PDB entry 5IDR | X-ray diffraction, 2.56 A resolution | chains B and C of the 3 polymer chains in the assembly

# Chain B (and C)
Protein: DsbA-like protein
From: Proteus mirabilis ATCC 29906
Notes: chain C of this document is another copy of the same molecule, construct and numbering; everything in this record applies to it too
Reference sequence: C2LPE2 (C2LPE2_PROMI); residues 3-224 here correspond to UniProt positions 22-243 (UniProt number = residue number + 19)
Sequence (224 residues; row label = number of the first residue in the row):
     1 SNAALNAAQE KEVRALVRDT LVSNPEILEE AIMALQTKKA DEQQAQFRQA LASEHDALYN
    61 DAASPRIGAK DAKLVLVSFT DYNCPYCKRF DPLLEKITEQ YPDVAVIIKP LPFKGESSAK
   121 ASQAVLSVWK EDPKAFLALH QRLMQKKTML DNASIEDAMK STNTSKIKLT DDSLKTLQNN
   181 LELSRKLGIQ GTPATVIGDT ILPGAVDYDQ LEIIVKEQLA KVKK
Not modelled in the structure: 1-3, 223-224 (chain C: 1-4, 46-47, 223-224)
Sequence notes: expression tag (1-2)
Disulfide bonds: C84-C87

# How chain B and chain C interact
Contacting residue pairs (69; chain B residue first):
  L5(B) with Q9(C)
  Q9(B) with Q9(C)
  E10(B) with L16(C)
  V13(B) with V13(C), hydrophobic; L16(C), hydrophobic
  R14(B) with L16(C); D19(C), salt bridge; T20(C), hydrogen bond
  V17(B) with V17(C), hydrophobic; T20(C)
  R18(B) with E26(C), salt bridge; I27(C); E30(C), salt bridge
  L21(B) with L21(C), hydrophobic
  V22(B) with E30(C); A34(C)
  P25(B) with A34(C); L35(C), hydrophobic
  E26(B) with K175(C), salt bridge; Q178(C); E182(C)
  L28(B) with A31(C); I32(C); L35(C), hydrophobic
  E29(B) with L35(C); Q178(C), hydrogen bond; L181(C); R185(C), salt bridge
  E30(B) with K175(C), salt bridge; Q178(C)
  I32(B) with L35(C), hydrophobic
  M33(B) with P112(C), hydrophobic; L177(C), hydrophobic; L181(C), hydrophobic
  A34(B) with L174(C), hydrophobic
  Q36(B) with P112(C), hydrogen bond (side chain-backbone); G115(C); E116(C); A119(C)
  T37(B) with E116(C); A119(C); K120(C), hydrogen bond (backbone-side chain); Q123(C)
  K39(B) with E116(C)
  N83(B) with Q190(C), hydrogen bond (backbone-side chain)
  P85(B) with F113(C), hydrophobic; Q190(C)
  Y86(B) with P112(C); F113(C); L181(C)
  K88(B) with Q190(C)
  R89(B) with C84(C), hydrogen bond; F113(C); K114(C); T192(C), hydrogen bond (side chain-backbone)
  K114(B) with Q43(C)
  K147(B) with I189(C); Q190(C), hydrogen bond (backbone-backbone); G191(C), hydrogen bond (backbone-backbone); T192(C), hydrogen bond (side chain-backbone); P193(C); P203(C)
  T148(B) with G188(C)
  M149(B) with Q43(C); A45(C), hydrophobic; G188(C), hydrogen bond (backbone-backbone); Q190(C)
  D207(B) with E116(C); M149(C)
Also at the interface, not in a pair above, chain B (32 interface residues in all): A4, K38
Also at the interface, not in a pair above, chain C (46 interface residues in all): E12, L28, K38, K39, P85, G204

# Overview
32 residues of chain B face 46 of chain C across their interface, with 11 hydrogen bonds and 6 salt bridges.
Polar contacts include R14(B)-D19(C), R18(B)-E26(C) and R18(B)-E30(C).
Both chains are DsbA-like protein (Proteus mirabilis ATCC 29906). Entry 5IDR (Crystal structure of Proteus
Mirabilis ScsC in a transitional conformation) was determined by X-ray diffraction together with 5ID4 and 4XVW
from the same study.
